PDB entry 6BBH | X-ray diffraction, 6.10 A resolution (low resolution: residue-level contacts below are approximate; hydrogen-bond / salt-bridge calls are withheld) | chains D and E of the 6 polymer chains in the assembly

Chain D (and E):
Protein: Calcium release-activated calcium channel protein 1
From: Drosophila melanogaster
Notes: chain E of this document is another copy of the same molecule, construct and numbering; everything in this record applies to it too
UniProtKB: Q9U6B8 (CRCM1_DROME); residue numbers follow UniProt; this construct covers 133-341
Amino-acid sequence (214 residues; row label = number of the first residue in the row):
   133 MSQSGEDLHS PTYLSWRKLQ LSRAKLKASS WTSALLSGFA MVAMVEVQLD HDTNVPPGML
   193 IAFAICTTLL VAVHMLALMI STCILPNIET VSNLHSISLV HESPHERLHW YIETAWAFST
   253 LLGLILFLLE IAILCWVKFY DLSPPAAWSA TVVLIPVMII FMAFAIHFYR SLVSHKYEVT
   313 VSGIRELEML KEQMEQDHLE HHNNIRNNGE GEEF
Not modelled in the structure: 133-147, 181-190, 220-239, 328-346
Construct notes: engineered mutation Trp163 (Lys in Q9U6B8), Ser224 (Cys in Q9U6B8), Thr283 (Cys in Q9U6B8); expression tag (342-346)
UniProt features mapped onto this chain:
  - site: Glu178 (Confers selective permeability to Ca(2+) ions)
  - mutagenesis: Val174 (V174A: Constitutively permeable to Ca(2+) ions in the absence of Stim), Glu178 (E178Q: Impairs store-operated Ca(2+) influx), Glu221 (E221Q: Does not affect store-operated Ca(2+) influx), Glu245 (E245Q: Decreases store-operated Ca(2+) influx), Glu262 (E262Q: Impairs store-operated Ca(2+) influx)

How chain D and chain E interact:
Residue-residue contacts (48):
  Arg155(D) - Arg155(E)
  Arg155(D) - Ala156(E)
  Leu158(D) - Ala160(E)
  Lys159(D) - Lys159(E)
  Ser162(D) - Thr164(E)
  Trp163(D) - Trp163(E)
  Ala166(D) - Leu167(E)
  Leu167(D) - Leu167(E)
  Ser169(D) - Phe259(E)
  Gly170(D) - Phe171(E)
  Phe171(D) - Phe171(E)
  Met173(D) - Ala175(E)
  Met173(D) - Phe259(E)
  Met173(D) - Ile263(E)
  Met173(D) - Leu266(E)
  Met176(D) - Cys267(E)
  Met176(D) - Phe271(E)
  Val177(D) - Ala175(E)
  Val177(D) - Glu178(E)
  Val177(D) - Val179(E)
  Glu178(D) - Glu178(E)
  Leu192(D) - Ala278(E)
  Ile193(D) - Ser281(E)
  Phe195(D) - Phe271(E)
  Ala196(D) - Phe271(E)
  Ala196(D) - Ser281(E)
  Ile197(D) - Ser281(E)
  Thr199(D) - Ile263(E)
  Thr200(D) - Cys267(E)
  Thr200(D) - Ala282(E)
  Thr200(D) - Val285(E)
  Leu201(D) - Val285(E)
  Val203(D) - Phe259(E)
  Val203(D) - Ile263(E)
  Ala204(D) - Leu260(E)
  Ala204(D) - Val289(E)
  Met207(D) - Leu256(E)
  Met207(D) - Phe259(E)
  Met207(D) - Phe293(E)
  Leu208(D) - Phe293(E)
  Leu210(D) - Thr164(E)
  Leu210(D) - Leu256(E)
  Met211(D) - Leu253(E)
  Met211(D) - Leu256(E)
  Met211(D) - Phe293(E)
  Met211(D) - Phe296(E)
  Thr214(D) - Ala249(E)
  Cys215(D) - Phe300(E)
Also at the interface, not in a pair above, chain D (34 interface residues in all): Trp148, Val174, Gln180, Ile244
Also at the interface, not in a pair above, chain E (36 interface residues in all): Trp148, Gln152, Leu168, Ala172, Thr252, Glu262, Lys270, Ala297

Overview:
34 residues of chain D face 36 of chain E across their interface. From UniProt: 5 mutagenesis sites on chain
D.
Chain D and chain E are both Calcium release-activated calcium channel protein 1 (Drosophila melanogaster);
the structure, The CRAC channel Orai in an unlatched-closed conformation; K163W loss-of-function mutation, was
determined by X-ray diffraction (same publication as 6BBF, 6BBG and 6BBI).
